Entry 9LWF (electron microscopy, 3.41 A resolution); this record covers chains C and Q of the 20 polymer chains in the assembly.

# Chain C
Protein: GATOR2 complex protein WDR24
From: Homo sapiens
Notes: EC 2.3.2.27
UniProt: Q96S15 (WDR24_HUMAN); residues 1-790 here = UniProt positions 1-790
Sequence (790 residues; each row starts with the number of its first residue):
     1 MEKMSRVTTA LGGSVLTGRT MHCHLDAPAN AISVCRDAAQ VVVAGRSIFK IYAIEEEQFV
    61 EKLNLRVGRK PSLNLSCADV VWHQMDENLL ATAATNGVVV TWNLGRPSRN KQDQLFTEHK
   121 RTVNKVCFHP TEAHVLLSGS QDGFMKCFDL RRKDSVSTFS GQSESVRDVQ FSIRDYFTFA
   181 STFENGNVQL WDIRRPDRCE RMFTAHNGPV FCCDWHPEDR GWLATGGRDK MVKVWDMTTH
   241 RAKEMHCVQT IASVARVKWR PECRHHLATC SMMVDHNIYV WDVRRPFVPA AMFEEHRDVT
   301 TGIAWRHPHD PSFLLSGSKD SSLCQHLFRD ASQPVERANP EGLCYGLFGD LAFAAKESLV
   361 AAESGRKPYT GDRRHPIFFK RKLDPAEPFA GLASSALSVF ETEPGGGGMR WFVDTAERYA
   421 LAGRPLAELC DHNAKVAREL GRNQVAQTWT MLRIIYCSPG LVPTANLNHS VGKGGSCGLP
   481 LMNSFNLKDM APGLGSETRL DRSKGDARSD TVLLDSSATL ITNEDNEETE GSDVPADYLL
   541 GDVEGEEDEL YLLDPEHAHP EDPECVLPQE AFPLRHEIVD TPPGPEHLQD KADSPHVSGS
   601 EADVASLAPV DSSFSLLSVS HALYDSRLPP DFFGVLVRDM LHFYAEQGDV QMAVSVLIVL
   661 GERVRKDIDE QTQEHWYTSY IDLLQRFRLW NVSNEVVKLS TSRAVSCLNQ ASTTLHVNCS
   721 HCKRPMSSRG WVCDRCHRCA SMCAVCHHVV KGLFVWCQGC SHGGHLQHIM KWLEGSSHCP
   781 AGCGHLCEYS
Unresolved in the structure: 1-14, 361-391, 403-409, 459-626, 789-790
UniProt features mapped onto this chain:
  - zinc finger: N718 to A740 (C4-type), S741 to S790 (RING-type)
  - binding site (Zn(2+)): C719, C722, C733, C736, C743, C746, C757, C760, H762, H765, H768, C779, C783, H785, C787
  - modified residue: S155 (Phosphoserine), S470 (Phosphoserine), S496 (Phosphoserine), T581 (Phosphothreonine), S594 (Phosphoserine), S598 (Phosphoserine)
  - mutagenesis: S155 (S155A: Abolished phosphorylation by AMPK; S155D: Mimics phosphorylation, leading to inhibit mTORC1 activation), M451 (M451E: Abolished interaction with WDR59 and assembly of the GATOR2 complex; when associated with E-632-633-E), F632 to F633 (Abolished interaction with WDR59 and assembly of the GATOR2 complex; when associated with E-451), C743 to C746 (Impaired amino-acid-mediated mTORC1 activation)
Disulfide bonds: C722-C733, C743-C746
Bound ions: Zn2+ site 1 near R738 (its only coordinating residue here); Zn2+ site 2: C779, H785; Zn2+ site 3 near C787 (its only coordinating residue here)

# Chain Q
Protein: Isoform B of Nucleoporin SEH1
From: Homo sapiens
UniProt: Q96EE3 (SEH1_HUMAN), isoform Q96EE3-1; numbering as in UniProt (aligned over 1-421)
Sequence (421 residues; numbered 1 to 421; the number before each row is that of its first residue):
     1 MFVARSIAAD HKDLIHDVSF DFHGRRMATC SSDQSVKVWD KSESGDWHCT ASWKTHSGSV
    61 WRVTWAHPEF GQVLASCSFD RTAAVWEEIV GESNDKLRGQ SHWVKRTTLV DSRTSVTDVK
   121 FAPKHMGLML ATCSADGIVR IYEAPDVMNL SQWSLQHEIS CKLSCSCISW NPSSSRAHSP
   181 MIAVGSDDSS PNAMAKVQIF EYNENTRKYA KAETLMTVTD PVHDIAFAPN LGRSFHILAI
   241 ATKDVRIFTL KPVRKELTSS GGPTKFEIHI VAQFDNHNSQ VWRVSWNITG TVLASSGDDG
   301 CVRLWKANYM DNWKCTGILK GNGSPVNGSS QQGTSNPSLG STIPSLQNSL NGSSAGRYFF
   361 TPLDSPRAGS RWSSYAQLLP PPPPPLVEHS CDADTANLQY PHPRRRYLSR PLNPLPENEG
   421 I
Unresolved in the structure: 1, 91-100, 255-261, 321-421
UniProt features mapped onto this chain:
  - modified residue (Phosphoserine): S179, S190
  - cross-link: K12 (Glycyl lysine isopeptide (Lys-Gly) (interchain with G-Cter in SUMO2))

# Chain C / chain Q interface
Contacting residue pairs (76):
  Q249(C) with S57(Q)
  T250(C) with S57(Q), hydrogen bond (backbone-side chain)
  I251(C) with S57(Q); D80(Q)
  R285(C) with D13(Q), salt bridge
  F287(C) with D13(Q); S32(Q); D33(Q)
  V288(C) with S32(Q)
  N339(C) with H16(Q), hydrogen bond (backbone-side chain); W282(Q); R283(Q)
  P340(C) with W282(Q)
  E341(C) with H16(Q); W282(Q); R283(Q), hydrogen bond (backbone-side chain); S296(Q), hydrogen bond; G297(Q)
  L343(C) with V18(Q); A294(Q); S296(Q)
  C344(C) with V18(Q); S19(Q); F20(Q), hydrogen bond (side chain-backbone)
  Y345(C) with S285(Q); W286(Q); A294(Q), hydrophobic
  G346(C) with F20(Q)
  L347(C) with N287(Q); I288(Q)
  F348(C) with H23(Q); R25(Q)
  L351(C) with V302(Q), hydrophobic
  A352(C) with V18(Q), hydrophobic; F20(Q), hydrophobic; M27(Q), hydrophobic
  F353(C) with S296(Q); V302(Q), hydrophobic
  A354(C) with V18(Q), hydrophobic
  L359(C) with D298(Q); D299(Q)
  A393(C) with D13(Q); L14(Q)
  S394(C) with L14(Q)
  S395(C) with I15(Q), hydrogen bond (side chain-backbone)
  L397(C) with I7(Q), hydrogen bond (backbone-backbone)
  S398(C) with R5(Q)
  V399(C) with A4(Q); R5(Q), hydrogen bond (backbone-backbone); M27(Q), hydrophobic
  F400(C) with V3(Q); A4(Q), hydrophobic; L319(Q), hydrophobic
  E401(C) with F2(Q); V3(Q), hydrogen bond (backbone-backbone)
  T402(C) with F2(Q)
  A645(C) with L231(Q)
  E646(C) with R233(Q)
  V650(C) with L231(Q)
  Q671(C) with R176(Q); A177(Q)
  H675(C) with S174(Q); S175(Q); N230(Q), hydrogen bond; G232(Q); R233(Q)
  W676(C) with G232(Q)
  T678(C) with S174(Q)
  L683(C) with L231(Q), hydrophobic; I288(Q), hydrophobic
  Q685(C) with F22(Q); H23(Q)
  R686(C) with F22(Q); H23(Q), hydrogen bond (backbone-side chain); I288(Q)
  R688(C) with H23(Q), hydrogen bond
Interface residues without a listed pair, chain C (53 interface residues in all): V274, D275, N277, Y279, A338, G342, D350, K356, L392, G648, E670, S679, D682
Interface residues without a listed pair, chain Q (57 interface residues in all): S6, A9, K12, G24, T29, Q34, S59, R62, F79, R81, H223, V292, S295, G300, L304, K320

# In short
Chain C and chain Q form an interface of 53 and 57 residues respectively; the contacts include 12 hydrogen
bonds and 1 salt bridge. Polar pairs include R285(C)-D13(Q), T250(C)-S57(Q) and N339(C)-H16(Q). UniProt lists
15 Zn2+-binding residues and 8 mutagenesis sites on chain C.
Here chain C is GATOR2 complex protein WDR24 and chain Q is Isoform B of Nucleoporin SEH1, both from Homo
sapiens. Entry 9LWF (Cryo-EM structure of dual sensor bound GATOR2 complex) was determined by electron
microscopy (same publication as 9LVJ and 9LVK).
